9LYC - chains A and D of the 6 polymer chains in the assembly; structure by electron microscopy, 3.06 A resolution.

[Chain A (and D)]
Protein: G-protein coupled receptor 3
From: Homo sapiens
Notes: chain D of this document is another copy of the same molecule, construct and numbering; everything in this record applies to it too
UniProt: P46089 (GPR3_HUMAN); residues 32-314 here = UniProt positions 32-314
Amino-acid sequence (283 residues; numbered 32 to 314; the number before each row is that of its first residue):
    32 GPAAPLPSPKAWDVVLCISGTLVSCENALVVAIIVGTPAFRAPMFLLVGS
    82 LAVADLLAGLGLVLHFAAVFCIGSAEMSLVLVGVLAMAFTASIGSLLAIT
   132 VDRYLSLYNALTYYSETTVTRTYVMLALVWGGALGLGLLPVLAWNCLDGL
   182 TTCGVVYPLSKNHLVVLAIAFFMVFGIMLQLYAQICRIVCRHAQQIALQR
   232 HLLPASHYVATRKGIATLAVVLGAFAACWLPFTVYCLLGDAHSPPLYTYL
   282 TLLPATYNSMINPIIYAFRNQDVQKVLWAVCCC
Unresolved in the structure: 233-240, 313-314 (chain D: 32-34, 234-237)
UniProt features mapped onto this chain:
  - lipidation: Cys313 (S-palmitoyl cysteine)
Disulfide bonds: Cys177-Cys184

[Interface between chain A and chain D]
Contacting residue pairs (31; chain A residue first):
  Tyr135(A) with Gln215(D), hydrogen bond; Arg218(D)
  Leu136(A) with Arg218(D)
  Tyr139(A) with Ile219(D)
  Asn140(A) with Arg222(D)
  Thr143(A) with Arg222(D)
  Asn193(A) with Leu269(D)
  Val196(A) with Leu269(D), hydrophobic
  Ile200(A) with Phe203(D), hydrophobic; Leu268(D), hydrophobic
  Phe203(A) with Ile200(D), hydrophobic
  Met204(A) with Phe206(D), hydrophobic; Gly207(D); Leu210(D), hydrophobic
  Phe206(A) with Met204(D), hydrophobic
  Gly207(A) with Met204(D); Ile208(D)
  Ile208(A) with Gly207(D); Gln211(D)
  Leu210(A) with Met204(D), hydrophobic
  Gln211(A) with Ile208(D); Gln211(D); Leu212(D)
  Leu212(A) with Gln211(D)
  Gln215(A) with Tyr135(D), hydrogen bond
  Arg218(A) with Tyr135(D), hydrogen bond; Leu136(D); Tyr139(D)
  Leu268(A) with Val196(D), hydrophobic; Leu268(D), hydrophobic
  Leu269(A) with Val196(D), hydrophobic
Other interface residues (no listed pair), chain A (23 interface residues in all): Val132, Arg222, Val265
Other interface residues (no listed pair), chain D (21 interface residues in all): Val132, Asn193

[Overview]
23 residues of chain A face 21 of chain D across their interface; the contacts include 3 hydrogen bonds. Polar
contacts include Tyr135(A)-Gln215(D) and Arg218(A)-Tyr135(D).
Both chains are G-protein coupled receptor 3 (Homo sapiens). Entry 9LYC (Cryo-EM structure of GPR3-G
protein-dimer complex) was determined by electron microscopy together with 9LYB and 9LYD from the same study.
